Entry 7E7Y (X-ray diffraction, 2.41 A resolution); this record covers chains A and R of the 3 polymer chains in the assembly.

== Chain A ==
Protein: BD-623 Fab H
Organism: Homo sapiens
Notes: antibody fragment or engineered binder
Sequence (228 residues; each row starts with the number of its first residue):
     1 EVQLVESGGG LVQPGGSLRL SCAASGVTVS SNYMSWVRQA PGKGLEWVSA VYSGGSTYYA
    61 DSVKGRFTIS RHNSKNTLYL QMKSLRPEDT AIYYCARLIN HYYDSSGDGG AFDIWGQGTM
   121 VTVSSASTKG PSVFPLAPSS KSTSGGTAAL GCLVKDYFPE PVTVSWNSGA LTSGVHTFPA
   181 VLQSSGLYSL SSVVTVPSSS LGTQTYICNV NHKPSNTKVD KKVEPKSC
Unresolved in the structure: 1, 139-144, 226-228
Disulfides: Cys22-Cys95, Cys152-Cys208

== Chain R ==
Protein: Spike protein S1
Organism: Severe acute respiratory syndrome coronavirus 2
Reference sequence: P0DTC2 (SPIKE_SARS2); numbering as in UniProt (aligned over 319-541)
Sequence (223 residues; numbered 319 to 541; the number before each row is that of its first residue):
   319 RVQPTESIVR FPNITNLCPF GEVFNATRFA SVYAWNRKRI SNCVADYSVL YNSASFSTFK
   379 CYGVSPTKLN DLCFTNVYAD SFVIRGDEVR QIAPGQTGKI ADYNYKLPDD FTGCVIAWNS
   439 NNLDSKVGGN YNYLYRLFRK SNLKPFERDI STEIYQAGST PCNGVEGFNC YFPLQSYGFQ
   499 PTNGVGYQPY RVVVLSFELL HAPATVCGPK KSTNLVKNKC VNF
Unresolved in the structure: 319-332, 517-521, 527-541
Disulfides: Cys336-Cys361, Cys379-Cys432, Cys391-Cys525, Cys480-Cys488

== Chain A / chain R interface ==
Pairs across the interface (30; chain A residue first):
  Tyr33(A) with Gly485(R); Phe486(R), hydrophobic; Asn487(R), hydrogen bond (side chain-backbone); Cys488(R); Tyr489(R), hydrogen bond
  Tyr52(A) with Gly485(R); Phe486(R), hydrophobic
  Ser53(A) with Glu484(R), hydrogen bond; Cys488(R); Tyr489(R)
  Gly54(A) with Glu484(R)
  Ser56(A) with Glu484(R); Gly485(R)
  Tyr58(A) with Val483(R); Glu484(R), hydrogen bond (side chain-backbone); Gly485(R)
  Ile99(A) with Phe486(R)
  Asn100(A) with Asn487(R); Tyr489(R)
  His101(A) with Ala475(R), hydrogen bond (side chain-backbone); Asn487(R), hydrogen bond (backbone-side chain)
  Tyr102(A) with Phe456(R); Tyr473(R); Ala475(R), hydrophobic; Tyr489(R)
  Asp108(A) with Gly476(R); Ser477(R), hydrogen bond; Phe486(R); Asn487(R), hydrogen bond (backbone-side chain)
  Gly110(A) with Phe486(R)
Interface residues without a listed pair, chain A (13 interface residues in all): Leu98
Interface residues without a listed pair, chain R (14 interface residues in all): Thr478, Phe490
Interface features reported in the paper:
  - specific contacts: Tyr58(A)-Glu484(R) (hydrogen bond)
  - epitope / paratope residues, chain A: Tyr58(A)
  - epitope / paratope residues, chain R: Glu484(R)

== In short ==
13 residues of chain A and 14 residues of chain R are in contact, with 8 hydrogen bonds. Among the polar pairs
are Tyr33(A)-Asn487(R), Tyr33(A)-Tyr489(R) and Ser53(A)-Glu484(R). The paper describes a hydrogen bond between
Tyr58(A) and Glu484(R). The paper reports epitope/paratope residues Tyr58(A) and Glu484(R).
Here chain A is BD-623 Fab H (Homo sapiens) and chain R is Spike protein S1 (Severe acute respiratory syndrome
coronavirus 2). Entry 7E7Y (Crystal structure of the SARS-CoV-2 S RBD in complex with BD-623 Fab) was
determined by X-ray diffraction together with 7E7X and 7E88 from the same study.
